Entry 4XLP (X-ray diffraction, 4.00 A resolution); this record covers chains A and B of the 8 polymer chains in the assembly.

# Chain A (and B)
Molecule: DNA-directed RNA polymerase subunit alpha
Organism: Thermus aquaticus
Notes: EC 2.7.7.6; chain B of this document is another copy of the same molecule, construct and numbering; everything in this record applies to it too
Reference sequence: Q9KWU8 (RPOA_THEAQ); numbering as in UniProt (aligned over 1-314)
Amino-acid sequence (314 residues; numbered 1 to 314; the number before each row is that of its first residue):
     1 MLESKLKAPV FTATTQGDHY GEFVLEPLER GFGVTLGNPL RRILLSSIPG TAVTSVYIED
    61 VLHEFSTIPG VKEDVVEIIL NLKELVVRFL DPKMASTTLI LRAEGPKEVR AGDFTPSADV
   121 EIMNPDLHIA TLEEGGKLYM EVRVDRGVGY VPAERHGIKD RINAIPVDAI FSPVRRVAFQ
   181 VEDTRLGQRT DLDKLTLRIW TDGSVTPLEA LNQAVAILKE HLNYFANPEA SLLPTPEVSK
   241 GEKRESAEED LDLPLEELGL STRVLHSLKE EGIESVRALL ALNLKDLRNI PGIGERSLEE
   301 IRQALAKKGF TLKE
Unresolved in the structure: 1-6, 234-314

# Interface between chain A and chain B
Residue-residue contacts - 59 pairs, chain A then chain B:
  Pro9(A) - Tyr224(B)  hydrophobic
  Val10(A) - Glu229(B)
  Phe11(A) - Tyr224(B)
  Phe11(A) - Phe225(B)  hydrophobic
  Phe11(A) - Asn227(B)
  Phe11(A) - Glu229(B)
  Thr12(A) - Glu229(B)
  Ala13(A) - Pro228(B)  hydrophobic
  Ala13(A) - Glu229(B)  hydrogen bond (backbone-backbone)
  Ala13(A) - Ala230(B)
  Thr14(A) - Ser231(B)  hydrogen bond
  Thr14(A) - Leu233(B)
  Thr15(A) - Leu232(B)
  Gln16(A) - Leu233(B)
  Leu25(A) - Phe225(B)  hydrophobic
  Leu28(A) - His221(B)
  Gly31(A) - Arg42(B)  hydrogen bond (backbone-side chain)
  Phe32(A) - Ser46(B)
  Phe32(A) - Ser47(B)
  Phe32(A) - His221(B)
  Val34(A) - Arg42(B)
  Thr35(A) - Pro39(B)
  Thr35(A) - Arg42(B)  hydrogen bond
  Leu36(A) - Leu218(B)  hydrophobic
  Leu36(A) - His221(B)
  Pro39(A) - Thr35(B)
  Pro39(A) - Pro39(B)  hydrophobic
  Arg42(A) - Gly31(B)  hydrogen bond (side chain-backbone)
  Arg42(A) - Thr35(B)  hydrogen bond
  Ile43(A) - Phe32(B)  hydrophobic
  Ile43(A) - Thr35(B)
  Ser47(A) - Phe32(B)
  Val215(A) - Leu222(B)
  Leu218(A) - Leu222(B)  hydrophobic
  His221(A) - Leu28(B)
  His221(A) - Phe32(B)
  Leu222(A) - Val215(B)
  Leu222(A) - Leu218(B)  hydrophobic
  Leu222(A) - Lys219(B)
  Asn223(A) - Lys219(B)
  Tyr224(A) - Lys7(B)
  Tyr224(A) - Pro9(B)  hydrophobic
  Tyr224(A) - Phe11(B)
  Phe225(A) - Phe11(B)  hydrophobic
  Phe225(A) - Leu25(B)  hydrophobic
  Phe225(A) - Leu40(B)  hydrophobic
  Ala226(A) - Phe11(B)
  Pro228(A) - Phe11(B)
  Pro228(A) - Thr12(B)
  Pro228(A) - Ala13(B)
  Glu229(A) - Phe11(B)
  Glu229(A) - Ala13(B)  hydrogen bond (backbone-backbone)
  Ala230(A) - Ala13(B)
  Ser231(A) - Ala13(B)
  Ser231(A) - Thr14(B)
  Ser231(A) - Thr15(B)  hydrogen bond (backbone-backbone)
  Leu232(A) - Thr15(B)
  Leu232(A) - Gln16(B)
  Leu233(A) - Gln16(B)
Also at the interface, not in a pair above, chain A (40 interface residues in all): Arg30, Leu40, Ser46, Leu211, Ile217, Lys219, Asn227
Also at the interface, not in a pair above, chain B (40 interface residues in all): Val10, Val34, Leu36, Ile43, Arg155, Leu211, Asn223, Ala226

# In short
The chain A/chain B interface involves 40 residues from each chain; the contacts include 8 hydrogen bonds.
Among the polar pairs are Thr14(A)-Ser231(B), Gly31(A)-Arg42(B) and Thr35(A)-Arg42(B).
Chain A and chain B are both DNA-directed RNA polymerase subunit alpha (Thermus aquaticus); the structure,
Crystal structure of T.aquaticus transcription initiation complex containing upstream fork promoter, was
determined by X-ray diffraction together with 4XLN and 4XLQ from the same study.
